Entry 7LRM (X-ray diffraction, 3.14 A resolution); this record covers chains A and E of the 3 polymer chains in the assembly.

== Chain A ==
Molecule: Reverse transcriptase p66
From: Human immunodeficiency virus type 1
Notes: EC 2.7.7.49, 2.7.7.7, 3.1.26.13
UniProtKB: P03366 (POL_HV1B1); residues 1-555 here correspond to UniProt positions 600-1154 (UniProt number = residue number + 599)
Sequence (555 residues; each row starts with the number of its first residue):
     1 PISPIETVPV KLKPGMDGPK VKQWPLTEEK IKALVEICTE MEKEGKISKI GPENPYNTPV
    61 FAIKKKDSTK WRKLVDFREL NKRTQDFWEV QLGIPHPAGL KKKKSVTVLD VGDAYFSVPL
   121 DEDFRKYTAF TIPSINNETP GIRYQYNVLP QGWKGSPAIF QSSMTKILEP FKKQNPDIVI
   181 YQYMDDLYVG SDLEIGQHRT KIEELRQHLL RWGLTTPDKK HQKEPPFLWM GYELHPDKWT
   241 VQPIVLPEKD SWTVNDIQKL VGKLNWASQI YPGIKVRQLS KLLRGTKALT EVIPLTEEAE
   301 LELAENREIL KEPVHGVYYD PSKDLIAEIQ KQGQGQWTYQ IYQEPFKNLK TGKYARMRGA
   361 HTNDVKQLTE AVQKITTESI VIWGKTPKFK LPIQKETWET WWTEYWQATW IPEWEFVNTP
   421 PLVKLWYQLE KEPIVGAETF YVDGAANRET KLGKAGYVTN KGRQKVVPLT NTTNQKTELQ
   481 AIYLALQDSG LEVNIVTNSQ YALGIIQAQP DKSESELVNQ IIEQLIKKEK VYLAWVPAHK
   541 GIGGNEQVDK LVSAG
Disordered / not traced: 554-555
Sequence notes: engineered mutation Ser280 (Cys879 in P03366), Asn498 (Asp1097 in P03366)
Curated features (UniProtKB/Swiss-Prot):
  - region: Phe227 to His235 (RT 'primer grip')
  - motif: Trp398 to Trp414 (Tryptophan repeat motif)
  - binding site (Mg(2+)): Asp110, Asp185, Asp186, Asp443, Glu478, Asp549
  - site: Trp401 (Essential for RT p66/p51 heterodimerization), Trp414 (Essential for RT p66/p51 heterodimerization), Phe440, Tyr441 (Cleavage)
Ion coordination: Ca2+: Asp110, Val111, Asp185 (together with 2'-deoxycytidine-5'-triphosphate)
Ligand contacts: 2'-deoxycytidine-5'-triphosphate (DCP): Lys65, Arg72, Asp110, Val111, Gly112, Asp113, Ala114, Tyr115, Gln151, Met184, Asp185, Lys220
What the authors report for this chain:
  - binding site for 2'-deoxycytidine-5'-triphosphate: Lys65, Arg72
  - catalytic residues: Asp185 (citing earlier work)

== Chain E ==
Molecule: DNA/RNA
Sequence (38 nucleotides; numbered -4 to 33; the number before each row is that of its first residue; numbers below 1 keep their minus sign (DT-4 is residue -4)):
    -4 TAATGCCCCC CCTTCGGTGC TTTGCACCGA AGGGGGGG
Disordered / not traced: -4 to -2
Modified residues: OMC (o2'-methylycytidine-5'-monophosphate) at position 2; OMC (o2'-methylycytidine-5'-monophosphate) at position 4
Ligand contacts: 2'-deoxycytidine-5'-triphosphate (DCP): DG0, DC1, DG33

== Chain A / chain E interface ==
Contacting residue pairs (72; chain A residue first):
  Phe61(A) with DG0(E), sugar contact
  Lys66(A) with DG32(E), salt bridge to the phosphate
  Leu74(A) with DG0(E), base contact
  Asp76(A) with DG0(E), sugar contact
  Arg78(A) with DG0(E), salt bridge to the phosphate; DC1(E), phosphate contact
  Asn81(A) with DC1(E), sugar contact
  Glu89(A) with OMC_2(E), hydrogen bond to the sugar; DC3(E), phosphate contact
  Gln91(A) with DC3(E), sugar contact
  Leu92(A) with OMC_4(E), sugar contact
  Ile94(A) with DC3(E), base contact; OMC_4(E), sugar contact
  Asp110(A) with DG33(E), phosphate contact
  Tyr115(A) with DG33(E), base contact
  Gln151(A) with DG0(E), base contact
  Gly152(A) with DG0(E), base contact; DC1(E), sugar contact
  Lys154(A) with DC1(E), phosphate contact; OMC_2(E), phosphate contact
  Pro157(A) with DC1(E), base contact; OMC_2(E), sugar contact
  Gln161(A) with OMC_2(E), base contact
  Tyr183(A) with DC3(E), hydrogen bond to the base; DG32(E), hydrogen bond to the base; DG33(E), sugar contact
  Met184(A) with DG33(E), base contact
  Asp185(A) with DG33(E), phosphate contact
  Asp186(A) with DG33(E), phosphate contact
  Met230(A) with DG32(E), sugar contact; DG33(E), phosphate contact
  Gly231(A) with DG32(E), sugar contact
  Asn255(A) with DG28(E), phosphate contact; DG29(E), hydrogen bond to the phosphate
  Gln258(A) with DG28(E), sugar contact; DG29(E), sugar contact
  Lys259(A) with DG29(E), phosphate contact; DG30(E), phosphate contact
  Gly262(A) with DG30(E), sugar contact
  Lys263(A) with DG30(E), sugar contact; DG31(E), phosphate contact
  Asn265(A) with DC6(E), sugar contact
  Trp266(A) with DG30(E), sugar contact; DG31(E), sugar contact
  Val276(A) with DC7(E), phosphate contact
  Ser280(A) with DC7(E), phosphate contact; DT8(E), phosphate contact
  Arg284(A) with DT8(E), salt bridge to the phosphate; DT9(E), salt bridge to the phosphate
  Gly285(A) with DT8(E), phosphate contact; DT9(E), hydrogen bond to the phosphate
  Lys353(A) with DC6(E), hydrogen bond to the phosphate; DC7(E), salt bridge to the phosphate
  Ala355(A) with DC7(E), phosphate contact
  Arg356(A) with DC7(E), phosphate contact
  Arg358(A) with DC23(E), salt bridge to the phosphate
  Gly359(A) with DC22(E), phosphate contact
  Ala360(A) with DA21(E), phosphate contact; DC22(E), hydrogen bond to the phosphate
  His361(A) with DA21(E), salt bridge to the phosphate
  Arg448(A) with DT18(E), base contact
  Thr473(A) with DG19(E), hydrogen bond to the phosphate; DC20(E), hydrogen bond to the phosphate
  Asn474(A) with DT18(E), phosphate contact
  Gln475(A) with DG19(E), hydrogen bond to the sugar; DC20(E), sugar contact
  Lys476(A) with DC20(E), phosphate contact
  Glu478(A) with DT17(E), phosphate contact
  Tyr501(A) with DT16(E), base contact; DC20(E), hydrogen bond to the phosphate; DA21(E), hydrogen bond to the phosphate
  Ile505(A) with DA21(E), phosphate contact
Interface residues without a listed pair, chain A (60 interface residues in all): Trp24, Val75, Gly93, Trp153, Gln242, Lys281, Leu283, Thr286, Leu289, Lys374, Gln500
Interface residues without a listed pair, chain E (25 interface residues in all): DT-1, DC10

== Summary ==
Chain A and chain E form an interface of 60 and 25 residues respectively, with 12 hydrogen bonds and 7 salt
bridges. Polar pairs include Tyr183(A)-DC3(E), Tyr183(A)-DG32(E) and Glu89(A)-OMC_2(E).
2'-deoxycytidine-5'-triphosphate is bound between chain A and chain E. From the paper: the catalytic residue
Asp185(A); a binding site for 2'-deoxycytidine-5'-triphosphate at Lys65(A) and Arg72(A).
Chain A is Reverse transcriptase p66 (Human immunodeficiency virus type 1) and chain E is DNA/RNA; the
structure, Structure of HIV-1 Reverse Transcriptase in complex with DNA, dCTP, and CA(2+) ion, was determined
by X-ray diffraction, deposited together with 7LRI, 7LRX, 7LRY and 7LSK.
